Entry 8WDZ (electron microscopy, 2.71 A resolution); this record covers chains A and B.

== Chain A ==
Molecule: Angiotensin-converting enzyme 2
Organism: Homo sapiens
UniProt: Q9BYF1 (ACE2_HUMAN); residues 1-805 here = UniProt positions 1-805
Chain sequence (805 residues; row label = number of the first residue in the row):
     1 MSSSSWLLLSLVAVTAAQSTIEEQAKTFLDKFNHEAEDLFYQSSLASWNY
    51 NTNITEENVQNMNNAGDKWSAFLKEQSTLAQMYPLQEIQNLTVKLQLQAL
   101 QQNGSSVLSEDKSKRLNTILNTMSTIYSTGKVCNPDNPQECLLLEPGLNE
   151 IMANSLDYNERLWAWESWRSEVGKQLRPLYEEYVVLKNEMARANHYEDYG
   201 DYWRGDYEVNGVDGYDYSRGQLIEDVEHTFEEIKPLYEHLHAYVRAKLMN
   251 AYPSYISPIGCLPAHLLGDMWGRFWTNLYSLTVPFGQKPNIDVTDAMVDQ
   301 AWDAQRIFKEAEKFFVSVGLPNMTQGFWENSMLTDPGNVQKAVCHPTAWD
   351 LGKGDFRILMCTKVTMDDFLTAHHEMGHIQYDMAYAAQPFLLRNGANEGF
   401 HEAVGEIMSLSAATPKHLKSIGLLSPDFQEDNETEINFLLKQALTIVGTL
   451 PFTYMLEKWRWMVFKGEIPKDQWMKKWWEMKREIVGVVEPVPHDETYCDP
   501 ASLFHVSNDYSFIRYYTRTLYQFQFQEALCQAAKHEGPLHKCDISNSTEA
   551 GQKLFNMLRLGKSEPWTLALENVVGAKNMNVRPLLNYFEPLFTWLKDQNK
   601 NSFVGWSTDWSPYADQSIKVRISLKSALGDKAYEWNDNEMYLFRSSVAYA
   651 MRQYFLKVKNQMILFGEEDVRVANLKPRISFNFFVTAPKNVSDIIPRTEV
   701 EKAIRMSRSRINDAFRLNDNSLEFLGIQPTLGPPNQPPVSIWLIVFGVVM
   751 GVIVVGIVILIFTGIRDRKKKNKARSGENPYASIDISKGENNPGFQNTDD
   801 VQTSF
Disordered / not traced: 1-18, 615-805
Cystine bridges: C133-C141, C344-C361, C530-C542
Covalent attachments: N-acetylglucosamine (NAG) linked to N53, N90, N103, N322, N432, N546
Ion coordination: Zn2+: H374, H378, E402
UniProt features mapped onto this chain:
  - region: D30 to Y41 (Interaction with SARS-CoV spike glycoprotein), M82 to P84 (Interaction with SARS-CoV spike glycoprotein), K353 to R357 (Interaction with SARS-CoV spike glycoprotein), R652 to K659 (Essential for cleavage by ADAM17), R697 to R716 (Essential for cleavage by TMPRSS11D and TMPRSS2)
  - motif: E778 to I786 (LIR), Y781 to D785 (SH2-binding), Y781 to I784 (Endocytic sorting signal), N792 to F795 (PTB), T803 to F805 (PDZ-binding)
  - active site: E375 (Proton acceptor), H505 (Proton donor)
  - binding site (chloride): R169, W477, K481
  - binding site (substrate): R273, H345, P346, Y515
  - binding site (Zn(2+)): H374, H378, E402
  - modified residue: Y781 (Phosphotyrosine), S783 (Phosphoserine)
  - glycosylation (N-linked (GlcNAc...) asparagine): N53, N90, N103, N322, N432, N546, N690
  - cross-link: K788 (Glycyl lysine isopeptide (Lys-Gly) (interchain with G-Cter in ubiquitin))
  - mutagenesis: S19 (S19P: Increases slightly the interaction with RBD domain of SARS-CoV-2 spike protein), Q24 to K26 (Slightly inhibits interaction with SARS-CoV spike glycoprotein), Q24 (Q24T: Increases slightly the interaction with RBD domain of SARS-CoV-2 spike protein), A25 (A25V: Increases slightly the interaction with RBD domain of SARS-CoV-2 spike protein), T27 (T27Y: Increases slightly the interaction with RBD domain of SARS-CoV-2 spike protein. In sACE2.v2.2; increases interaction with RBD domain of SARS-CoV-2 spike protein ...), L29 (L29F: Increases slightly the interaction with RBD domain of SARS-CoV-2 spike protein), K31 (K31D: Abolishes interaction with SARS-CoV spike glycoprotein; K31Y: Increases slightly the interaction with RBD domain of SARS-CoV-2 spike protein), N33 (N33D: Increases slightly the interaction with RBD domain of SARS-CoV-2 spike protein), H34 (H34A: Increases slightly the interaction with RBD domain of SARS-CoV-2 spike protein), E37 (E37A: No effect on interaction with SARS-CoV spike glycoprotein), D38 (D38A: No effect on interaction with SARS-CoV spike glycoprotein), L39 (L39R: Increases slightly the interaction with RBD domain of SARS-CoV-2 spike protein), 50 further mutagenesis entries in UniProt

== Chain B ==
Molecule: Spike protein S1
Organism: Severe acute respiratory syndrome coronavirus 2
Notes: fragment: receptor binding domain
UniProt: P0DTC2 (SPIKE_SARS2); residues 319-540 here = UniProt positions 319-540
Chain sequence (222 residues; each row starts with the number of its first residue):
   319 RVQPTESIVRFPNITNLCPFDEVFNATRFASVYAWNRKRISNCVADYSVL
   369 YNFAPFFAFKCYGVSPTKLNDLCFTNVYADSFVIRGNEVSQIAPGQTGNI
   419 ADYNYKLPDDFTGCVIAWNSNKLDSTVGGNYNYRYRLFRKSKLKPFERDI
   469 STEIYQAGNKPCNGVAGVNCYFPLQSYGFRPTYGVGHQPYRVVVLSFELL
   519 HAPATVCGPKKSTNLVKNKCVN
Disordered / not traced: 319-332, 528-540
Sequence notes: variant D339 (Gly in P0DTC2), F371 (Ser in P0DTC2), P373 (Ser in P0DTC2), F375 (Ser in P0DTC2), A376 (Thr in P0DTC2), N405 (Asp in P0DTC2), S408 (Arg in P0DTC2), N417 (Lys in P0DTC2), K440 (Asn in P0DTC2), T444 (Lys in P0DTC2), R452 (Leu in P0DTC2), K460 (Asn in P0DTC2), N477 (Ser in P0DTC2), K478 (Thr in P0DTC2), A484 (Glu in P0DTC2), V486 (Phe in P0DTC2), R498 (Gln in P0DTC2), Y501 (Asn in P0DTC2), H505 (Tyr in P0DTC2)
Cystine bridges: C336-C361, C379-C432, C391-C525, C480-C488
Covalent attachments: N-acetylglucosamine (NAG) linked to N343
UniProt features mapped onto this chain:
  - region: N448 to Y451, Y453 to F456 (Immunodominant HLA epitope recognized by the CD8+)
  - glycosylation: T323 (O-linked (GalNAc) threonine), S325 (O-linked (HexNAc...) serine), N331 (N-linked (GlcNAc...) (complex) asparagine), N343 (N-linked (GlcNAc...) (complex) asparagine)
  - natural variant: D339 (G339D: In strain: Omicron/BA.1, Omicron/BA.2 and 4 more; this construct carries the variant), R346 (R346K: In strain: Mu/B.1.621; R346T: In strain: Omicron/BQ.1.1, Omicron/XBB.1.5 and 1 more), L368 (L368I: In strain: Omicron/XBB.1.5, Omicron/EG.5.1), F371 (S371F: In strain: Omicron/BA.2, Omicron/BA.2.12.1 and 6 more; this construct carries the variant), P373 (S373P: In strain: Omicron/BA.1, Omicron/BA.2 and 7 more; this construct carries the variant), F375 (S375F: In strain: Omicron/BA.1, Omicron/BA.2 and 7 more; this construct carries the variant), A376 (T376A: In strain: Omicron/BA.2, Omicron/BA.2.12.1 and 5 more; this construct carries the variant), N405 (D405N: In strain: Omicron/BA.2, Omicron/BA.2.12.1 and 6 more; this construct carries the variant), S408 (R408S: In strain: Omicron/BA.2, Omicron/BA.2.12.1 and 6 more; this construct carries the variant), N417 (K417N: In strain: Beta/B.1.351, Omicron/BA.1 and 8 more; this construct carries the variant), K440 (N440K: In strain: Omicron/BA.1, Omicron/BA.2 and 7 more; this construct carries the variant), T444 (K444T: In strain: Omicron/BQ.1.1; this construct carries the variant), 16 further natural variant entries in UniProt
  - mutagenesis: N331 (N331Q: Reduced viral infectivity), N343 (N343Q: Reduced viral infectivity), Y453 (Y453F: Decreased HLA binding to NF9 epitope. Increased binding affinity to human ACE2), A475 (A475V: Increased resistance to neutralizing antibodies), V483 (V483A: Increased resistance to neutralizing antibodies), F490 (F490L: Increased resistance to neutralizing antibodies and human covalescent sera neutralization), Q493 (Q493N: Reduced host ACE2-binding affinity in vitro; Q493Y: Reduced host ACE2-binding affinity in vitro), H519 (H519P: Increased resistance to human covalescent sera neutralization)
What the authors report for this chain:
  - mutagenesis - Q493R (2.3-fold): increased binding to hACE2
  - mutagenesis - Q493R (2.3-fold): increased binding to Angiotensin-converting enzyme 2 (chain A)

== Chain A / chain B interface ==
Residue-residue contacts (32; chain A residue first):
  S19(A) with A475(B); N477(B)
  Q24(A) with A475(B); G476(B); N477(B); N487(B), hydrogen bond
  T27(A) with F456(B); Y489(B)
  F28(A) with Y489(B)
  D30(A) with F456(B)
  K31(A) with F490(B); Q493(B), hydrogen bond
  H34(A) with Y453(B), hydrogen bond; L455(B); Q493(B); S494(B)
  D38(A) with Y449(B), hydrogen bond; R498(B), salt bridge
  Y41(A) with R498(B); T500(B), hydrogen bond; Y501(B)
  Q42(A) with R498(B)
  M82(A) with V486(B); N487(B)
  Y83(A) with Y489(B)
  K353(A) with Y501(B); G502(B), hydrogen bond (backbone-backbone); H505(B)
  G354(A) with G502(B); H505(B)
  D355(A) with T500(B)
  R357(A) with T500(B)
Also at the interface, not in a pair above, chain A (17 interface residues in all): L79
Also at the interface, not in a pair above, chain B (19 interface residues in all): G496
The authors on this interface:
  - pairs named by the authors: Q493(B)-K31(A)
  - interface residues, chain A: Q24(A), H34(A)
  - interface residues, chain B: Y453(B), N487(B)

== In short ==
The interface between chain A and chain B involves 17 residues on one side and 19 on the other; the contacts
include 6 hydrogen bonds and 1 salt bridge. Polar pairs include D38(A)-R498(B), Q24(A)-N487(B) and
K31(A)-Q493(B). The authors report a contact between Q493(B) and K31(A). From the paper: Q493R of chain B
increases binding to hACE2; interface residues Q24(A), H34(A) and Y453(B) among others.
Chain A is Angiotensin-converting enzyme 2 (Homo sapiens) and chain B is Spike protein S1 (Severe acute
respiratory syndrome coronavirus 2); the structure, SARS-CoV-2 Omicron BQ.1 RBD complexed with human ACE2, was
determined by electron microscopy (same publication as 8WDR, 8WDS, 8WDY, 8WE0, 8WE1 and 8WE4).
